9FFB - chains S and B of the 4 polymer chains in the assembly; structure by electron microscopy, 3.59 A resolution.

[Chain S]
Molecule: 22-nt DNA strand
Sequence (22 nucleotides; each row starts with the number of its first residue):
     1 GCAGCTGTCT AGAGACATCG AT

[Chain B]
Name: Fanconi anemia complementation group I
Source organism: Gallus gallus
Reference sequence: B0I564 (B0I564_CHICK); numbering as in UniProt (aligned over 1-1338)
Sequence (1338 residues; row label = number of the first residue in the row):
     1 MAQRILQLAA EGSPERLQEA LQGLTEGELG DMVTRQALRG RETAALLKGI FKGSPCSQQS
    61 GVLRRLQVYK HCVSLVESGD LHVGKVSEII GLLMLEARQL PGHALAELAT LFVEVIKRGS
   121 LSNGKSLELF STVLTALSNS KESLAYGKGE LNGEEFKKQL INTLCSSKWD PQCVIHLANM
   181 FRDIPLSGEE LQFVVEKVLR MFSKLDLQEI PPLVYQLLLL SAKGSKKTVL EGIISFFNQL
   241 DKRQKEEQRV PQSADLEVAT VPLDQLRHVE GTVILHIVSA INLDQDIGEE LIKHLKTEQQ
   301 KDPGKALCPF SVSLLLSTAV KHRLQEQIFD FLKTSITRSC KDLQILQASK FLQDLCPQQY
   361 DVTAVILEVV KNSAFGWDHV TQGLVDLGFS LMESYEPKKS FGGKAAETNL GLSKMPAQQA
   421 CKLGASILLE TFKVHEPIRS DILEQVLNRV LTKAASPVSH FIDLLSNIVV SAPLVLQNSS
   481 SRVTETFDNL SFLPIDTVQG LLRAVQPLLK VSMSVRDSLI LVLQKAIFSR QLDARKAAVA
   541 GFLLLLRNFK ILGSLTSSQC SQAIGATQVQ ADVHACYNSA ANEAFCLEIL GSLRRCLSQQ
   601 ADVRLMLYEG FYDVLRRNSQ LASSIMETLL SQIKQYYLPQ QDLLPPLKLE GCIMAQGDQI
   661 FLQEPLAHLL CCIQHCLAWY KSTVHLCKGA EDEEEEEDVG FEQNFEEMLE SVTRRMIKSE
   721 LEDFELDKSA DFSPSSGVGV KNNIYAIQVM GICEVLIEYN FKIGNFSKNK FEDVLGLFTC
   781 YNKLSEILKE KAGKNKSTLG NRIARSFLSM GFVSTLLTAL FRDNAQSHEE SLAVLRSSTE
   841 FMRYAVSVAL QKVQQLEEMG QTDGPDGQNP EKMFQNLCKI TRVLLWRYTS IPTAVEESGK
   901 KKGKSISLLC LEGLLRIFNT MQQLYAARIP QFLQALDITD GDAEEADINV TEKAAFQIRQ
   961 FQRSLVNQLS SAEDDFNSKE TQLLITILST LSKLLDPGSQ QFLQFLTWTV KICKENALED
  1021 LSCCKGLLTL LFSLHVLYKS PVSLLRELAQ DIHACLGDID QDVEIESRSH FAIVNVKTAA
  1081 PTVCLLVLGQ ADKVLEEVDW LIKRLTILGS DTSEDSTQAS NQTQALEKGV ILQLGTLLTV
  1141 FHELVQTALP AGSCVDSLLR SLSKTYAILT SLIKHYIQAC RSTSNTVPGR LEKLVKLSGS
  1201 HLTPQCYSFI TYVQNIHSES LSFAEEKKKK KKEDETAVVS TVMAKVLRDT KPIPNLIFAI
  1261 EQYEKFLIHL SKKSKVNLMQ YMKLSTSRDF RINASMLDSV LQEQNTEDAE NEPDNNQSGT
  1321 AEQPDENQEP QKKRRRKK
Disordered / not traced: 1-208, 247-262, 291, 397-414, 554-581, 655-659, 685-699, 892-904, 938-947, 1107-1120, 1168, 1180-1186, 1227-1240, 1299-1338
Swiss-Prot annotation at these positions:
  - modified residue: Ser558 (Phosphoserine), Ser561 (Phosphoserine), Thr567 (Phosphothreonine)
  - cross-link: Lys525 (Glycyl lysine isopeptide (Lys-Gly) (interchain with G-Cter in ubiquitin))

[Chain S / chain B interface]
Residue-residue contacts (9):
  DG12(S) with Lys796(B), phosphate contact; Ser797(B), phosphate contact
  DA13(S) with Ser797(B), hydrogen bond to the phosphate
  DA17(S) with Ser1153(B), phosphate contact; Asp1156(B), sugar contact; Arg1160(B), salt bridge to the phosphate
  DT18(S) with Arg1160(B), phosphate contact; Lys1251(B), phosphate contact; Pro1252(B), phosphate contact
Also at the interface, not in a pair above, chain S (5 interface residues in all): DC19
Also at the interface, not in a pair above, chain B (10 interface residues in all): Ser1157, Leu1247, Arg1248

[Summary]
The interface between chain S and chain B involves 5 residues on one side and 10 on the other; the contacts
include 1 hydrogen bond and 1 salt bridge. Polar pairs include DA13(S)-Ser797(B) and DA17(S)-Arg1160(B).
Chain S is a 22-nt DNA strand and chain B is Fanconi anemia complementation group I (Gallus gallus); the
structure, ss-dsDNA-FANCD2-FANCI complex, was determined by electron microscopy together with 9FFF from the
same study.
